PDB entry 4GI4 | X-ray diffraction, 1.97 A resolution | chain A

# Chain A
Protein: Queuine tRNA-ribosyltransferase
From: Zymomonas mobilis subsp. mobilis
Notes: EC 2.4.2.29
UniProt: P28720 (TGT_ZYMMO); residues 1-386 here = UniProt positions 1-386
Amino-acid sequence (386 residues; row label = number of the first residue in the row):
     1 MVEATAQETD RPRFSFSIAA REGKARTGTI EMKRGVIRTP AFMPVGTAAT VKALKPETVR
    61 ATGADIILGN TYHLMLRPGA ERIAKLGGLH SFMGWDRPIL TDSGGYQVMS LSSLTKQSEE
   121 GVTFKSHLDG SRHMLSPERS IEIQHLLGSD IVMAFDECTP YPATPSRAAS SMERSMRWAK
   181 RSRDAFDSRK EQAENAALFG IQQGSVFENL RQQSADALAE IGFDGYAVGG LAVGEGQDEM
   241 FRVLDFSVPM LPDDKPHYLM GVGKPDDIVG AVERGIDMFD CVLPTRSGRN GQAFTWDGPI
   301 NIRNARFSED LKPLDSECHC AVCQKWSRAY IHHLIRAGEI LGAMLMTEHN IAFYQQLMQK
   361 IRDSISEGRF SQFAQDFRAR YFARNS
Unresolved in the structure: 1-10, 112-115, 125-133, 383-386
Sequence notes: engineered mutation K312 (Thr in P28720)
Ion coordination: Zn2+: C318, C320, C323, H349
Ligand contacts: 0EX (6-amino-4-[2-(benzylamino)ethyl]-2-[(2-phenylethyl)amino]-1,7-dihydro-8H-imidazo[4,5-g]quinazolin-8-one): V45, T47, L68, H73, D102, S103, G105, Y106, D156, C158, I201, Q203, G229, G230, L231, A232, V233, M260, G261, D280, V282
UniProt features mapped onto this chain:
  - region (RNA binding): G261 to D267, T285 to R289
  - active site: D102 (Proton acceptor), D280 (Nucleophile)
  - binding site (substrate): D102 to Y106, D156, Q203, G230
  - binding site (Zn(2+)): C318, C320, C323, H349

# In short
Bound to chain A: compound 0EX. C318, C320, C323 and H349 coordinate Zn2+. From UniProt: active-site residues
D102 and D280, 8 substrate-binding residues and 4 Zn2+-binding residues.
Chain A is Queuine tRNA-ribosyltransferase (Zymomonas mobilis subsp. mobilis); the structure, tRNA Guanine
Transglycosylase in complex with disubstituted lin-benzoguanine inhibitor, was determined by X-ray diffraction
(same publication as 4GG9, 4GH1, 4GH3, 4GIY and 4GKT).
